PDB entry 6NFM | X-ray diffraction, 2.53 A resolution | chain A

[Chain A]
Name: DNA dC->dU-editing enzyme APOBEC-3B
Organism: Homo sapiens
Notes: EC 3.5.4.38
UniProtKB: Q9UH17 (ABC3B_HUMAN); aligned to UniProt positions 187-378 over residues 187-378
Sequence (193 residues; numbered 186 to 386; 8 numbers in that range are skipped by the numbering (no residue carries them; nothing is unmodelled there); the number before each row is that of its first residue):
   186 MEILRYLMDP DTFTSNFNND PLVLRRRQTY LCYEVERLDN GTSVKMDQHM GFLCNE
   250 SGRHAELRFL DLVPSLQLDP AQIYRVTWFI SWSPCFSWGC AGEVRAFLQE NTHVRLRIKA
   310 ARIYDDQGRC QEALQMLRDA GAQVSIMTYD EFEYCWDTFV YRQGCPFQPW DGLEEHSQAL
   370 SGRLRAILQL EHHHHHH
Not modelled in the structure: 186-188, 380-386
Construct notes: initiating methionine (186); engineered mutation Ser200 (Phe in Q9UH17), Ser228 (Trp in Q9UH17), Lys230 (Leu in Q9UH17), Ser250 (Ala242 in Q9UH17), Lys308 (Phe in Q9UH17), Asp315 (Tyr in Q9UH17), Gln316 (Asp in Q9UH17), Gly317 (Pro in Q9UH17), Arg318 (Leu in Q9UH17), Cys319 (Tyr in Q9UH17), Gln320 (Lys in Q9UH17); expression tag (379-386)
Cystine bridges: Cys284-Cys289
UniProt features mapped onto this chain:
  - active site: Glu255 (Proton donor)
  - binding site (Zn(2+)): His253, Cys284, Cys289
What the authors report for this chain:
  - contacts within the chain: Trp281-Phe285 (pi stacking), Phe285-Tyr313 (pi stacking)
  - conformationally variable residues (side-chain flip): Phe285

[In short]
Curated annotation (UniProt) lists active-site residue Glu255 and 3 Zn2+-binding residues. From the paper:
conformational variability at Phe285; contacts within the chain involving Trp281, Phe285 and Tyr313.
Chain A is DNA dC->dU-editing enzyme APOBEC-3B (Homo sapiens); the structure, Crystal Structure of the Cancer
Genomic DNA Mutator APOBEC3B with loop 7 from APOBEC3G, was determined by X-ray diffraction (same publication
as 6NFK and 6NFL).
